PDB entry 5C7K | X-ray diffraction, 4.60 A resolution (low resolution: residue-level contacts below are approximate; hydrogen-bond / salt-bridge calls are withheld) | chains A and C of the 6 polymer chains in the assembly

Chain A:
Protein: Antibody Fab PGT128 heavy chain
From: Homo sapiens
UniProtKB: S6B291 (S6B291_HUMAN); the construct has insertions or renumbered stretches relative to UniProt, so the offset changes along the chain: 106-127 = UniProt 129-150; 130-155 = UniProt 151-176; 163-170 = UniProt 179-186; 172-181 = UniProt 187-196; 3 more segments
Chain sequence (239 residues; row label = number of the first residue in the row; note: 14 numbers in that range are skipped by the numbering (no residue carries them; nothing is unmodelled there); a row labelled like 35A-35B holds insertion residues (35A, then the next letters in order)):
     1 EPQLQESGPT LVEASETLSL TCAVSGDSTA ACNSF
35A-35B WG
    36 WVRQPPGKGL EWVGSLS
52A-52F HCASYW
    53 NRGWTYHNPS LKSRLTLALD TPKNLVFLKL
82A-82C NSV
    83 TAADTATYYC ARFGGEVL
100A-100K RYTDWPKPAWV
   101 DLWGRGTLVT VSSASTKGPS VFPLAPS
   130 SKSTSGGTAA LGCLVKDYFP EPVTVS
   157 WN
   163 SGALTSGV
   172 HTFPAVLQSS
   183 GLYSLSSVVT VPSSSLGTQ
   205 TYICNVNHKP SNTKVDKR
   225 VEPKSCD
Disordered / not traced: 1, 130-133, 228-231
Cystine bridges: Cys22-Cys92, Cys32-Cys52B, Cys142-Cys208

Chain C:
Protein: Envelope glycoprotein gp120
From: Human immunodeficiency virus 1
UniProtKB: Q2N0S6 (Q2N0S6_9HIV1); the construct lacks a stretch of the UniProt sequence and is renumbered around it, so the offset changes along the chain: 31-141 = UniProt 30-140; 150-185 = UniProt 141-176; 188-309 = UniProt 187-308; 312-321 = UniProt 309-318; 2 more segments
Chain sequence (487 residues; numbered 30 to 518 plus 11 insertion-coded residues; 13 numbers in that range are skipped by the numbering (no residue carries them; nothing is unmodelled there); the number before each row is that of its first residue; a row labelled like 185A-185J holds insertion residues (185A, then the next letters in order)):
    30 RAENLWVTVY YGVPVWKDAE TTLFCASDAK AYETEKHNVW ATHACVPTDP NPQEIHLENV
    90 TEEFNMWKNN MVEQMHTDII SLWDQSLKPC VKLTPLCVTL QCTNVTNNIT DD
   150 MRGELKNCSF NMTTELRDKK QKVYSLFYRL DVVQIN
185A-185J ENQGNRSNNS
   188 NKEYRLINCN TSAITQACPK VSFEPIPIHY CAPAGFAILK CKDKKFNGTG PCPSVSTVQC
   248 THGIKPVVST QLLLNGSLAE EEVMIRSENI TNNAKNILVQ FNTPVQINCT RPNNNTRKSI
   308 RI
   312 GPGQAFYATG
  321A D
   322 IIGDIRQAHC NVSKATWNET LGKVVKQLRK HFGNNTIIRF ANSSGGDLEV TTHSFNCGGE
   382 FFYCNTSGLF NSTWISNTSV
   403 QGSNSTGSND SITLPCRIKQ IINMWQRIGQ AMYAPPIQGV IRCVSNITGL ILTRDGGSTN
   463 STTETFRPGG GDMRDNWRSE LYKYKVVKIE PLGVAPTRCK RRVVGSEKSG HHHHHH
Disordered / not traced: 136-140, 185A-185J, 403-410, 505-518
Differences from the reference sequence: expression tag (30, 511-518); engineered mutation Asn332 (Thr330 in Q2N0S6), Cys501 (Ala498 in Q2N0S6), Ser508 (Arg505 in Q2N0S6)
Cystine bridges: Cys54-Cys74, Cys119-Cys205, Cys126-Cys196, Cys131-Cys157, Cys218-Cys247, Cys228-Cys239, Cys378-Cys445
Covalent attachments: N-acetylglucosamine (NAG) linked to Asn88, Asn133, Asn156, Asn160, Asn197, Asn295, Asn339, Asn355, Asn363, Asn386, Asn392, Asn448; glycan linked to Asn234, Asn262, Asn276, Asn301, Asn332
Reported in the primary citation:
  - post-translational modification sites: Asn156, Asn234, Asn262, Asn276, Asn295, Asn301, Asn332
  - conformationally variable residues: Asn262

Chain A / chain C interface:
Pairs across the interface (18):
  Cys32(A) with Ile323(C)
  Ala52C(A) with Asn301(C)
  Ser52D(A) with Asp325(C)
  Tyr52E(A) with Arg327(C); Val442(C); Arg444(C)
  Trp52F(A) with Asp325(C); Arg327(C)
  Leu100(A) with Ile322(C); Ile323(C); Gly324(C)
  Arg100A(A) with Thr135(C); Ile322(C)
  Tyr100B(A) with Gly324(C); Asp325(C); Ile326(C)
  Asp100D(A) with Asp325(C); Arg327(C)
Other interface residues (no listed pair), chain A (10 interface residues in all): Thr100C
Other interface residues (no listed pair), chain C (15 interface residues in all): Val134, Asp141, Pro299, Asp321A, His330
From the paper, about this interface:
  - epitope / paratope residues, chain C: Asn301(C), Gly324(C)

In short:
The interface between chain A and chain C involves 10 residues on one side and 15 on the other. Covalently
linked N-acetylglucosamine: at Asn88(C), Asn133(C), Asn156(C), Asn160(C), Asn197(C) and Asn234(C) and 11 more.
The paper reports epitope/paratope residues Asn301(C) and Gly324(C); modification sites Asn156(C), Asn234(C)
and Asn262(C) among others.
Here chain A is Antibody Fab PGT128 heavy chain (Homo sapiens) and chain C is Envelope glycoprotein gp120
(Human immunodeficiency virus 1). Entry 5C7K (Crystal structure BG505 SOSIP gp140 HIV-1 Env trimer bound to
broadly neutralizing antibodies PGT128 and 8ANC195) was determined by X-ray diffraction.
